Entry 3MKB (X-ray diffraction, 1.90 A resolution); this record covers chains A and C of the 4 polymer chains in the assembly.

# Chain A (and C)
Protein: Hemoglobin subunit alpha
Source organism: Isurus oxyrinchus
Notes: chain C of this document is another copy of the same molecule, construct and numbering; everything in this record applies to it too
Amino-acid sequence (140 residues; row label = number of the first residue in the row):
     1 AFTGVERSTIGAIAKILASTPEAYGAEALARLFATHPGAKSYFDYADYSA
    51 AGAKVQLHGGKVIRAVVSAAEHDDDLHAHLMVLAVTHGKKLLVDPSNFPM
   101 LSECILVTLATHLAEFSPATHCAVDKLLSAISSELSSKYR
Ion coordination: heme Fe: His58, His87
Small-molecule neighbours: heme (HEM): Leu32, Ala39, Tyr42, Phe43, Tyr45, His58, Lys61, Val62, Ala65, Val66, Leu83, Thr86, His87, Leu91, Val93, Asn97, Phe98, Leu101, Ile131, Leu135

# Interface between chain A and chain C
Residue-residue contacts (6; chain A residue first):
  Asp125(A) - Arg140(C)  salt bridge
  Lys126(A) - Arg140(C)  hydrogen bond (side chain-backbone)
  Ser129(A) - Arg140(C)  hydrogen bond
  Arg140(A) - Asp125(C)  salt bridge
  Arg140(A) - Lys126(C)  hydrogen bond (backbone-side chain)
  Arg140(A) - Ser129(C)  hydrogen bond
Interface residues without a listed pair, chain A (5 interface residues in all): Cys122
Interface residues without a listed pair, chain C (5 interface residues in all): Cys122

# In short
The chain A/chain C interface involves 5 residues from each chain, with 4 hydrogen bonds and 2 salt bridges.
Among the polar pairs are Asp125(A)-Arg140(C), Lys126(A)-Arg140(C) and Ser129(A)-Arg140(C). Bound to chain A:
heme. His58(A) and His87(A) coordinate a heme Fe ion.
Chain A and chain C are both Hemoglobin subunit alpha (Isurus oxyrinchus); the structure, Crystal structure
determination of Shortfin Mako (Isurus oxyrinchus) hemoglobin at 1.9 Angstrom resolution, was determined by
X-ray diffraction.
